PDB entry 4IYN | X-ray diffraction, 2.31 A resolution | chains A and B

[Chain A (and B)]
Protein: TNF receptor-associated protein 1
Organism: Danio rerio
Notes: chain B of this document is another copy of the same molecule, construct and numbering; everything in this record applies to it too
Reference sequence: A8WFV1 (A8WFV1_DANRE); residues 1-719 here = UniProt positions 1-719
Amino-acid sequence (719 residues; numbered 1 to 719; the number before each row is that of its first residue):
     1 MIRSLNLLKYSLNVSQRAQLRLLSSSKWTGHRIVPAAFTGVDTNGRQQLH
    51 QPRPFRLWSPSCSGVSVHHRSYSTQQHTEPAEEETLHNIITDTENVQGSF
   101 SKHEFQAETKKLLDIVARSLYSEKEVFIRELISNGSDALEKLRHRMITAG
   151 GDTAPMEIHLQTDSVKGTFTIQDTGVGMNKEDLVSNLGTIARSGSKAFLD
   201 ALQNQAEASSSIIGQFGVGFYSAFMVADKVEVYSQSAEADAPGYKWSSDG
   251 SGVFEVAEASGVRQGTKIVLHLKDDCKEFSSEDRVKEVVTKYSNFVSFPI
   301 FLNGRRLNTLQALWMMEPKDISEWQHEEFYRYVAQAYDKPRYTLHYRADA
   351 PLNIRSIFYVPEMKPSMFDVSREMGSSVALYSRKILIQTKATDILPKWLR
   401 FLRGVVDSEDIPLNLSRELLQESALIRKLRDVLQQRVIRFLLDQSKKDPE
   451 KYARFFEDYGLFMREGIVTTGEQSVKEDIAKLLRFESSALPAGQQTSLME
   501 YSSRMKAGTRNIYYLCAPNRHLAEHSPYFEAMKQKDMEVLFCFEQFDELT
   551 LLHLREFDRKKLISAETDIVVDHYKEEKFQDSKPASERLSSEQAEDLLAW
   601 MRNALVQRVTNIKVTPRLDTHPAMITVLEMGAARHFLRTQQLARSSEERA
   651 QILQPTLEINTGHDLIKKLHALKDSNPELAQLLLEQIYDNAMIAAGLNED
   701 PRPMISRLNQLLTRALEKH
Disordered / not traced: 1-84, 367-373, 568-587, 642-652, 719 (chain B: 1-84, 149-152, 204-207, 375, 390-392, 640-651, 718-719)
Disulfide bonds: Cys516-Cys542
Ion coordination: Mg2+: Asn134 (together with ADP); Co2+ near Asn204 (its only coordinating residue here)
Small-molecule neighbours: ADP / tetrafluoroaluminate: Glu130, Asn134, Gly135, Ala138, Lys141, Asp173, Gly177, Met178, Asn186, Leu187, Arg192, Ser193, Gly194, Ser195, Ile213, Gly214, Gln215, Phe216, Gly217, Val218, Gly219, Phe220, Tyr221, Thr266, Arg417
From the paper describing this entry:
  - mutagenesis - H87A (3-fold), E157A (3-fold): increased catalytic activity
  - mutagenesis - N519A/H521A/L522K, L522K, E566A/I569K, E566A: decreased catalytic activity

[Chain A / chain B interface]
Residue-residue contacts (225; chain A residue first):
  Leu86(A) - Gly304(B)
  His87(A) - Glu157(B)  salt bridge
  His87(A) - His159(B)
  His87(A) - Phe301(B)
  His87(A) - Gly304(B)  hydrogen bond (backbone-backbone)
  Asn88(A) - His159(B)
  Asn88(A) - Gln161(B)  hydrogen bond
  Asn88(A) - Asn303(B)
  Asn88(A) - Gly304(B)
  Ile89(A) - Glu157(B)
  Ile89(A) - His159(B)
  Ile89(A) - Gln172(B)
  Ile89(A) - Thr174(B)
  Ile89(A) - Arg263(B)
  Ile90(A) - His159(B)
  Ile90(A) - Leu160(B)
  Ile90(A) - Gln161(B)
  Ile90(A) - Thr170(B)
  Ile90(A) - Gln172(B)
  Ile90(A) - Lys267(B)
  Thr91(A) - Lys267(B)  hydrogen bond (backbone-side chain)
  Thr93(A) - Gly261(B)  hydrogen bond (side chain-backbone)
  Glu94(A) - Tyr233(B)
  Glu94(A) - Gly261(B)
  Glu94(A) - Lys267(B)  salt bridge
  Asn95(A) - Ala259(B)
  Asn95(A) - Ser260(B)  hydrogen bond (backbone-backbone)
  Val96(A) - Lys245(B)
  Val96(A) - Ala257(B)  hydrophobic
  Val96(A) - Glu258(B)
  Gln97(A) - Glu258(B)  hydrogen bond (backbone-backbone)
  Gln97(A) - Ser260(B)
  Phe100(A) - Glu255(B)
  Phe100(A) - Val256(B)
  Phe100(A) - Ala257(B)  hydrophobic
  Ser101(A) - Lys180(B)  hydrogen bond
  Ser101(A) - Phe254(B)
  Ser101(A) - Glu255(B)
  Ser101(A) - Val256(B)  hydrogen bond (backbone-backbone)
  Lys102(A) - Phe254(B)
  His103(A) - Val253(B)
  His103(A) - Phe254(B)  hydrogen bond (backbone-backbone)
  Glu104(A) - Gly252(B)
  Glu104(A) - Val253(B)
  Phe105(A) - Thr109(B)
  Phe105(A) - Leu113(B)  hydrophobic
  Phe105(A) - Leu187(B)
  Phe105(A) - Gly188(B)
  Phe105(A) - Tyr221(B)  hydrophobic
  Phe105(A) - Trp246(B)  hydrophobic
  Phe105(A) - Ser248(B)
  Phe105(A) - Gly252(B)  hydrogen bond (backbone-backbone)
  Phe105(A) - Val253(B)
  Phe105(A) - Phe254(B)  hydrophobic
  Gln106(A) - Thr109(B)
  Gln106(A) - Gly188(B)  hydrogen bond (backbone-backbone)
  Gln106(A) - Thr189(B)
  Gln106(A) - Ile190(B)  hydrogen bond (backbone-backbone)
  Ala107(A) - Thr189(B)
  Ala107(A) - Ile190(B)
  Glu108(A) - Thr189(B)
  Glu108(A) - Ile190(B)  hydrogen bond (backbone-backbone)
  Glu108(A) - Ala191(B)
  Glu108(A) - Arg192(B)  salt bridge
  Thr109(A) - Phe105(B)
  Lys111(A) - Ala191(B)  hydrogen bond (side chain-backbone)
  Lys111(A) - Ser193(B)
  Lys111(A) - Gln215(B)  hydrogen bond (side chain-backbone)
  Lys111(A) - Phe216(B)
  Leu112(A) - Leu112(B)  hydrophobic
  Leu113(A) - Phe105(B)  hydrophobic
  Ile115(A) - Phe216(B)
  Ile115(A) - Leu415(B)  hydrophobic
  Arg118(A) - Gln421(B)  hydrogen bond (backbone-side chain)
  Ser119(A) - Phe216(B)
  Ser119(A) - Asn414(B)
  Ser119(A) - Leu415(B)  hydrogen bond (backbone-backbone)
  Ser119(A) - Gln421(B)
  Leu120(A) - Asn414(B)
  Leu120(A) - Leu415(B)  hydrophobic
  Tyr121(A) - Gln421(B)  hydrogen bond (backbone-side chain)
  Ser122(A) - Leu420(B)
  Ser122(A) - Gln421(B)
  Ser122(A) - Glu422(B)
  Glu123(A) - Ser423(B)  hydrogen bond
  Lys124(A) - Glu422(B)  salt bridge
  Glu157(A) - His87(B)  salt bridge
  Glu157(A) - Ile89(B)
  His159(A) - His87(B)
  His159(A) - Asn88(B)
  His159(A) - Ile89(B)
  His159(A) - Ile90(B)
  Leu160(A) - Ile90(B)
  Gln161(A) - Asn88(B)  hydrogen bond
  Gln161(A) - Ile90(B)
  Thr170(A) - Ile90(B)
  Gln172(A) - Ile90(B)
  Thr174(A) - Ile89(B)
  Lys180(A) - Ser101(B)
  Val184(A) - His103(B)
  Leu187(A) - Phe105(B)
  Gly188(A) - Phe105(B)
  Gly188(A) - Gln106(B)  hydrogen bond (backbone-backbone)
  Thr189(A) - Gln106(B)
  Thr189(A) - Ala107(B)
  Thr189(A) - Glu108(B)
  Ile190(A) - Gln106(B)  hydrogen bond (backbone-backbone)
  Ile190(A) - Ala107(B)
  Ile190(A) - Glu108(B)  hydrogen bond (backbone-backbone)
  Ala191(A) - Glu108(B)
  Ala191(A) - Lys111(B)  hydrogen bond (backbone-side chain)
  Ala191(A) - Leu112(B)  hydrophobic
  Arg192(A) - Glu108(B)
  Ser193(A) - Lys111(B)
  Gln215(A) - Lys111(B)  hydrogen bond (backbone-side chain)
  Phe216(A) - Lys111(B)  hydrogen bond (backbone-side chain)
  Phe216(A) - Ile115(B)
  Phe216(A) - Ser119(B)
  Tyr233(A) - Glu94(B)
  Lys245(A) - Val96(B)
  Trp246(A) - Phe105(B)  hydrophobic
  Ser248(A) - Phe105(B)
  Gly252(A) - Glu104(B)
  Gly252(A) - Phe105(B)  hydrogen bond (backbone-backbone)
  Val253(A) - His103(B)
  Val253(A) - Glu104(B)
  Val253(A) - Phe105(B)
  Phe254(A) - Ser101(B)
  Phe254(A) - Lys102(B)
  Phe254(A) - His103(B)  hydrogen bond (backbone-backbone)
  Phe254(A) - Glu104(B)
  Phe254(A) - Phe105(B)  hydrophobic
  Glu255(A) - Phe100(B)
  Glu255(A) - Ser101(B)
  Val256(A) - Phe100(B)
  Val256(A) - Ser101(B)  hydrogen bond (backbone-backbone)
  Ala257(A) - Val96(B)  hydrophobic
  Ala257(A) - Ser99(B)
  Ala257(A) - Phe100(B)  hydrophobic
  Glu258(A) - Val96(B)
  Glu258(A) - Gln97(B)  hydrogen bond (backbone-backbone)
  Ala259(A) - Asn95(B)
  Ser260(A) - Thr93(B)
  Ser260(A) - Glu94(B)
  Ser260(A) - Asn95(B)  hydrogen bond (backbone-backbone)
  Ser260(A) - Gln97(B)
  Gly261(A) - Thr93(B)  hydrogen bond (backbone-side chain)
  Arg263(A) - Ile89(B)
  Lys267(A) - Thr91(B)  hydrogen bond (side chain-backbone)
  Lys267(A) - Glu94(B)  salt bridge
  Phe301(A) - His87(B)
  Gly304(A) - Leu86(B)
  Gly304(A) - His87(B)  hydrogen bond (backbone-backbone)
  Gly304(A) - Asn88(B)
  Arg305(A) - Leu86(B)
  Arg400(A) - Ser371(B)  hydrogen bond (side chain-backbone)
  Arg400(A) - Arg372(B)
  Arg400(A) - Glu373(B)  salt bridge
  Asn414(A) - Ser119(B)  hydrogen bond (side chain-backbone)
  Asn414(A) - Leu120(B)  hydrogen bond (side chain-backbone)
  Asn414(A) - Tyr121(B)
  Asn414(A) - Ser122(B)
  Leu415(A) - Ile115(B)  hydrophobic
  Leu415(A) - Ser119(B)  hydrogen bond (backbone-backbone)
  Ser416(A) - Leu419(B)
  Glu418(A) - Leu419(B)
  Leu419(A) - Glu418(B)
  Leu419(A) - Leu419(B)  hydrophobic
  Leu420(A) - Ser122(B)
  Gln421(A) - Arg118(B)  hydrogen bond (side chain-backbone)
  Gln421(A) - Ser119(B)
  Gln421(A) - Leu120(B)
  Gln421(A) - Tyr121(B)  hydrogen bond (side chain-backbone)
  Gln421(A) - Ser122(B)
  Glu422(A) - Ser122(B)  hydrogen bond (backbone-backbone)
  Glu422(A) - Glu123(B)
  Glu422(A) - Lys124(B)  hydrogen bond (side chain-backbone)
  Leu461(A) - Ser371(B)
  Glu465(A) - Arg372(B)
  Thr469(A) - Arg372(B)
  Phe546(A) - Phe368(B)  hydrophobic
  Pro622(A) - Asn709(B)
  Gln641(A) - Glu457(B)  hydrogen bond
  Gln641(A) - Pro518(B)
  Gln641(A) - Phe543(B)
  Gln641(A) - Glu544(B)
  Asp664(A) - Thr713(B)
  Leu665(A) - Asn709(B)
  Leu665(A) - Thr713(B)
  Lys668(A) - Leu716(B)  hydrogen bond (side chain-backbone)
  Asn690(A) - Ile705(B)
  Asn690(A) - Leu708(B)
  Asn690(A) - Asn709(B)  hydrogen bond
  Ile693(A) - Pro701(B)  hydrophobic
  Ile693(A) - Arg702(B)
  Ala694(A) - Arg702(B)
  Glu699(A) - Pro701(B)
  Asp700(A) - Pro518(B)
  Pro701(A) - Ile693(B)  hydrophobic
  Arg702(A) - Pro518(B)
  Arg702(A) - Leu522(B)
  Arg702(A) - Ile693(B)
  Arg702(A) - Ala694(B)
  Pro703(A) - Leu522(B)  hydrophobic
  Ile705(A) - Asn690(B)
  Ile705(A) - Ile693(B)  hydrophobic
  Ser706(A) - His621(B)
  Leu708(A) - Gln686(B)
  Leu708(A) - Asn690(B)
  Leu708(A) - Leu708(B)  hydrophobic
  Asn709(A) - Pro622(B)
  Asn709(A) - Asn690(B)  hydrogen bond
  Leu711(A) - Leu712(B)  hydrophobic
  Leu712(A) - Leu711(B)  hydrophobic
  Thr713(A) - Asp664(B)
  Thr713(A) - Leu665(B)
  Thr713(A) - Lys668(B)
  Ala715(A) - Ala715(B)
  Ala715(A) - Leu716(B)  hydrophobic
  Leu716(A) - Lys668(B)
  Leu716(A) - Leu683(B)  hydrophobic
  Leu716(A) - Ala715(B)  hydrophobic
  Lys718(A) - Leu679(B)
  Lys718(A) - Arg714(B)
  Lys718(A) - Ala715(B)  hydrogen bond (side chain-backbone)
Other interface residues (no listed pair), chain A (121 interface residues in all): Thr85, Asp92, Ser99, Lys110, Gly217, Tyr221, Val262, Asn303, Lys397, Leu413, Val468, Leu683, Gln686, Gly696, Asn698, Met704
Other interface residues (no listed pair), chain B (123 interface residues in all): Asp92, Val184, Lys196, Gly217, Val262, Arg305, Met367, Cys516, His663, Leu672, Gly696, Asn698, Met704, Glu717

[In short]
121 residues of chain A face 123 of chain B across their interface, with 47 hydrogen bonds and 7 salt bridges.
Among the polar pairs are His87(A)-Glu157(B), Glu94(A)-Lys267(B) and Glu108(A)-Arg192(B). The paper reports
that N519A/H521A/L522K, L522K and E566A/I569K of chain A, among others, reduce catalytic activity; H87A and
E157A of chain A increase catalytic activity.
Chain A and chain B are both TNF receptor-associated protein 1 (Danio rerio); the structure, Structure of
mitochondrial Hsp90 (TRAP1) with ADP-ALF4-, was determined by X-ray diffraction (same publication as 4IPE,
4IVG and 4J0B).
